PDB entry 9GM7 | electron microscopy, 4.30 A resolution (low resolution: residue-level contacts below are approximate; hydrogen-bond / salt-bridge calls are withheld) | chains F and B of the 8 polymer chains in the assembly

[Chain F]
Molecule: Chromosome partition protein MukE
From: Photorhabdus thracensis
UniProtKB: A0A0F7LPV6 (A0A0F7LPV6_9GAMM); numbering as in UniProt (aligned over 1-240)
Sequence (240 residues; numbered 1 to 240; the number before each row is that of its first residue):
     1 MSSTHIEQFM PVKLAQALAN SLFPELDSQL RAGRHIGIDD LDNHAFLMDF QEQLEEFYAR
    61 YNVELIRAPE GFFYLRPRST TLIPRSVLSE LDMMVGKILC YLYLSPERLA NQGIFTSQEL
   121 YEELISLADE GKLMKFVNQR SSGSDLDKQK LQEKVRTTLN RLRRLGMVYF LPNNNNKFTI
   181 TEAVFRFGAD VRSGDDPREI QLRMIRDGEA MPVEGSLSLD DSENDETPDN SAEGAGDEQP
Disordered / not traced: 1-8, 207-240

[Chain B]
Molecule: Chromosome partition protein MukB
From: Photorhabdus thracensis
UniProtKB: A0A0F7LRY2 (A0A0F7LRY2_9GAMM); numbering as in UniProt (aligned over 1-1482)
Sequence (1482 residues; numbered 1 to 1482; the number before each row is that of its first residue):
     1 MIERGKFRSL TLVNWNGFFA RTFDLDELVT TLSGGNGAGK STTMAAFVTA LIPDLTLLHF
    61 RNTTEAGATS GSRDKGLHGK LRAGVCYSTL DVINSRHQRV VVGVRLQQVA GRDRKVDIKP
   121 FMIQGLPTAI QPTQLLTENV GERQARVLPL NELKDRLDEM EGVQFKQFNS ITDYHAQMFD
   181 LGVIPKRLRS ASDRSKFYRL IEASLYGGIS SAITRSLRDY LLPENSGVRK AFQDMEAALR
   241 ENRITLEAIR VTQSDRDLFK HLITEATSYV SADYMRHANE RRTHLDEALA LRGELFGSHK
   301 QLATEQYRHV EMARELAEQS GASSDLETDH QAASDHLNLV QTAMRQQEKI DRYQVDLEEL
   361 SYRLEEQTDV VEEAGELQAE YEARTEATEQ EVDELKSQLA DYQQALDVQQ TRAIQYQQAL
   421 QALERARELC RLPDLSVDNA EEWLETFQAK EQQATEALLA LEQKLSVADA AHNQFEQAYQ
   481 LVKNIVGETS RSEAWQSARE LLRDWPSQRH LADRVQPLRM RLSELEQRLN NQQNAERLLS
   541 EFCKRQGRQY QAEDLEALQN ELEARQEALS LSVNEGGERR MEMRQELEQL KQKIQSLTAR
   601 APVWLAAQDT LNQLCEQSGE TLASSNDVTE YMQQLLERER EATVERDEVA AQKRELEKQI
   661 ERLSQPSGAE DSRMIALAER FGGVLLSEIY DDITIDDAPY FSALYGPARH GIVVPDLSLV
   721 RPHLETLEDC PEDLYLIEGD PQSFDDSVFN AEEQTNAVLV KSSDRQWRYS RYPELPLFGR
   781 AARENRLEAL NLERDALAER YATLSFDVQK IQRAHQAFSQ FVGKHLSVAF DTDPEAEIRE
   841 LRQRHTELER EVSRFEDQTQ QQRQQYAQAK ESLTTLNRLI PQVTLLLDET LIDRVEEVRE
   901 EMDEAQEAAR FLQQHGSALT KLEPMVAVLQ SDPQQHEQLQ QDYETAKHSQ HQAKQQAFAL
   961 VEIVQRRVHF SYSDSAGMLS ENADLNDKLR QRLEHAESDR SRAREQLRQQ QAQYSQFNQV
  1021 LASLKSSYET KQDMLKELLQ EMKDIGVQAD ANAEMRARER RDRLHEALSV NRSRVNQLEK
  1081 QIAFCEAEME NVQKKLRKLE RDYYQIREQV VSAKAGWCAV MRMVKDNGVE RRLHRRELAY
  1141 MEGGALRSMS DKALGALRLA VADNEHLRDA LRLSEDPKRP ERKVQFFIAV YQHLRERIRQ
  1201 DIIRTDDPVD AIEQMEIELA RLTEELTARE QKLAISSKSV ANIIRKTIQR EQNRIRMLNQ
  1261 GLQAVSFGQV RGVRLNVNVR ESHAILLDVL SEQQEQHQDL FNSQRLTFSE AMAKLYQRLN
  1321 PQVDMGQRLP QTIGEELLDY RNYLELDVEV NRGSDGWLKA ESGALSTGEA IGTGMSILVM
  1381 VVQSWEEESR RLRGKDISPC RLLFLDEAAR LDAKSIATLF ELCERLQMQL IIAAPENISP
  1441 EKGTTYKLVR KVFKNHEHVH VVGLRGFGQD APATQLISDV TA
Disordered / not traced: 1, 1469-1482
Metal / ion sites: Mg2+: Ser41 (together with ATP)
Ligand contacts:
  - ATP (adenosine-5'-triphosphate), molecule 1: Asn16, Gly35, Asn36, Gly37, Ala38, Gly39, Lys40, Ser41, Thr42, Gly76, Gly79, Lys80, Glu1407, Arg1450
  - ATP, molecule 2: Gln1269, Arg1352, Gly1363, Ala1364, Leu1365, Ser1366, Thr1367, Gly1368, Glu1369

[How chain F and chain B interact]
Contacting residue pairs (12; chain F residue first):
  Glu55(F) with Thr69(B); Ser70(B); Gly71(B)
  Arg67(F) with Arg73(B)
  Pro69(F) with Arg112(B)
  Glu70(F) with Arg112(B)
  Arg78(F) with Thr56(B)
  Phe185(F) with Arg112(B)
  Gly188(F) with Arg112(B)
  Ala189(F) with Arg112(B)
  Asp190(F) with Gly111(B); Arg112(B)
Also at the interface, not in a pair above, chain F (13 interface residues in all): Ile66, Ala68, Phe72, Arg76
Also at the interface, not in a pair above, chain B (8 interface residues in all): Asp113

[Summary]
Chain F and chain B form an interface of 13 and 8 residues respectively. Chain B binds ATP.
Here chain F is Chromosome partition protein MukE and chain B is Chromosome partition protein MukB, both from
Photorhabdus thracensis. Entry 9GM7 (MukBEF in a nucleotide-bound state with open neck gate (monomer)) was
determined by electron microscopy together with 9GM6, 9GM8, 9GM9, 9GMA, 9GMB and 9GMD from the same study.
